PDB entry 8JLB | electron microscopy, 2.36 A resolution | chains E and I of the 10 polymer chains in the assembly

== Chain E ==
Molecule: Histone H3.2
Organism: Homo sapiens
Reference sequence: Q71DI3 (H32_HUMAN); residues 1-135 here correspond to UniProt positions 2-136 (UniProt number = residue number + 1)
Sequence (135 residues; numbered 1 to 135; the number before each row is that of its first residue):
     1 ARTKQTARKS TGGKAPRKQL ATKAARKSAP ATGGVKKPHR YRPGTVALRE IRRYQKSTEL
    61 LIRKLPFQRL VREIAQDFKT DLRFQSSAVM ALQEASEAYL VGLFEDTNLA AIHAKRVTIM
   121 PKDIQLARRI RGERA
Not modelled in the structure: 1-38, 134-135
Construct notes: engineered mutation Ala110 (Cys111 in Q71DI3)
Swiss-Prot annotation at these positions:
  - modified residue: Arg2 (Asymmetric dimethylarginine), Thr3 (Phosphothreonine), Lys4 (Allysine), Gln5 (5-glutamyl dopamine), Thr6 (Phosphothreonine), Arg8 (Citrulline), Lys9 (N6,N6,N6-trimethyllysine), Ser10 (ADP-ribosylserine), Thr11 (Phosphothreonine), Lys14 (N6-(2-hydroxyisobutyryl)lysine), Arg17 (Asymmetric dimethylarginine), Lys18 (N6-(2-hydroxyisobutyryl)lysine), Lys23 (N6-(2-hydroxyisobutyryl)lysine), Arg26 (Citrulline), Lys27 (N6,N6,N6-trimethyllysine), Ser28 (ADP-ribosylserine), Lys36 (N6,N6,N6-trimethyllysine), Lys37 (N6-methyllysine), Tyr41 (Phosphotyrosine), Lys56 (N6,N6,N6-trimethyllysine) and 8 more in UniProt
  - lipidation: Lys18 (N6-decanoyllysine)

== Chain I ==
Molecule: 145-nt DNA strand
Organism: synthetic construct
Sequence (145 nucleotides; row label = number of the first residue in the row; numbers below 1 keep their minus sign (DA-72 is residue -72)):
   -72 ATCAGAATCC CGGTGCCGAG GCCGCTCAAT TGGTCGTAGA CAGCTCTAGC ACCGCTTAAA
   -12 CGCACGTACG CGCTGTCCCC CGCGTTTTAA CCGCCAAGGG GATTACTCCC TAGTCTCCAG
    48 GCACGTGTCA GATATATACA TCGAT

== Chain E / chain I interface ==
Contacting residue pairs - 22 pairs, chain E then chain I:
  His39(E) - DA-67(I)  sugar contact
  Arg40(E) - DG9(I)  base contact
  Arg40(E) - DC10(I)  sugar contact
  Tyr41(E) - DA-67(I)  sugar contact
  Tyr41(E) - DA-66(I)  sugar contact
  Tyr41(E) - DG9(I)  sugar contact
  Tyr41(E) - DC10(I)  hydrogen bond to the phosphate
  Pro43(E) - DC8(I)  phosphate contact
  Pro43(E) - DG9(I)  sugar contact
  Gly44(E) - DG9(I)  hydrogen bond to the phosphate
  Thr45(E) - DG9(I)  phosphate contact
  Val46(E) - DG9(I)  hydrogen bond to the phosphate
  Ala47(E) - DG9(I)  hydrogen bond to the phosphate
  Arg49(E) - DA-66(I)  sugar contact
  Arg63(E) - DA17(I)  phosphate contact
  Arg63(E) - DC18(I)  salt bridge to the phosphate
  Lys64(E) - DC18(I)  hydrogen bond to the phosphate
  Leu65(E) - DA17(I)  sugar contact
  Leu65(E) - DC18(I)  hydrogen bond to the phosphate
  Pro66(E) - DA17(I)  phosphate contact
  Arg69(E) - DA17(I)  salt bridge to the phosphate
  Arg83(E) - DG27(I)  salt bridge to the phosphate
Other interface residues (no listed pair), chain E (18 interface residues in all): Arg42, Lys56, Lys115
Other interface residues (no listed pair), chain I (13 interface residues in all): DT-65, DC-64, DC-2, DG-1, DG26

== In short ==
Chain E and chain I form an interface of 18 and 13 residues respectively; the contacts include 6 hydrogen
bonds and 3 salt bridges. Among the polar pairs are Tyr41(E)-DC10(I), Gly44(E)-DG9(I) and Val46(E)-DG9(I).
Here chain E is Histone H3.2 (Homo sapiens) and chain I is a 145-nt DNA strand (synthetic construct). Entry
8JLB (Cryo-EM structure of the 145 bp human nucleosome containing H3.2 C110A mutant) was determined by
electron microscopy together with 8JL9, 8JLA and 8JLD from the same study.
